Entry 8TZ0 (X-ray diffraction, 2.47 A resolution); this record covers chains C and D of the 5 polymer chains in the assembly.

Chain C (and D):
Protein: E2(BilB)
Organism: Ensifer aridi
Notes: chain D of this document is another copy of the same molecule, construct and numbering; everything in this record applies to it too
Sequence (204 residues; each row starts with the number of its first residue):
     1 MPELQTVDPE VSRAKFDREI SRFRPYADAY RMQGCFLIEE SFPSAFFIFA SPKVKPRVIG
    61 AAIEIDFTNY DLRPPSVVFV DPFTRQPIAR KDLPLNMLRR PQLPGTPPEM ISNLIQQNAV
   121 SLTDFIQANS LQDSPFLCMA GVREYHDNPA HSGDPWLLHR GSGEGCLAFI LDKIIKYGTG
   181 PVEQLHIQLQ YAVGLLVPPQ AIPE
Disordered / not traced: 1, 95-124, 128-129, 180-204 (chain D: 1-2, 93-135, 180-204)
Reported in the primary citation:
  - catalytic residues: C138
  - mutagenesis - C138A: abolished catalytic activity
  - mutagenesis - F36R/I48A/I59K/F83E, F36R/I38A/F46K/I48A/I59K/F83E: abolished binding to E2(BilB) (chain C)
  - mutagenesis - F36R/I48A/I59K/F83E, F36R/I38A/F46K/I48A/I59K/F83E: decreased catalytic activity
  - self-association interface (contacts with another copy of this molecule): I38, F46, I48, I59, F83
  - catalytic residues: H151 (proposed by the authors, not directly observed)

Chain C / chain D interface:
Pairs across the interface (37; chain C residue first):
  R31(C) - F46(D)
  R31(C) - P82(D)
  R31(C) - F83(D)  hydrogen bond (side chain-backbone)
  R31(C) - R85(D)
  M32(C) - F83(D)
  G34(C) - F83(D)
  F36(C) - I38(D)  hydrophobic
  F36(C) - P82(D)
  F36(C) - F83(D)  hydrophobic
  I38(C) - F36(D)  hydrophobic
  I38(C) - I38(D)  hydrophobic
  E39(C) - D28(D)
  F46(C) - R31(D)
  I48(C) - F36(D)  hydrophobic
  A50(C) - F83(D)
  S51(C) - F83(D)
  P52(C) - F83(D)  hydrophobic
  R57(C) - V58(D)
  R57(C) - I59(D)  hydrogen bond (backbone-backbone)
  R57(C) - D81(D)  salt bridge
  R57(C) - F83(D)
  V58(C) - P56(D)  hydrophobic
  V58(C) - R57(D)
  V58(C) - V58(D)  hydrophobic
  I59(C) - A50(D)  hydrophobic
  I59(C) - R57(D)  hydrogen bond (backbone-backbone)
  D81(C) - R57(D)  salt bridge
  P82(C) - R31(D)
  P82(C) - F36(D)
  F83(C) - R31(D)  hydrogen bond (backbone-side chain)
  F83(C) - M32(D)
  F83(C) - F36(D)  hydrophobic
  F83(C) - A50(D)
  F83(C) - S51(D)
  F83(C) - P52(D)  hydrophobic
  F83(C) - R57(D)
  R85(C) - R31(D)
Also at the interface, not in a pair above, chain C (22 interface residues in all): D28, L37, P56, T84
Also at the interface, not in a pair above, chain D (21 interface residues in all): G34, L37, E39, T84

Summary:
22 residues of chain C face 21 of chain D across their interface; the contacts include 4 hydrogen bonds and 2
salt bridges. Polar pairs include R57(C)-D81(D), R31(C)-F83(D) and R57(C)-I59(D). The paper reports catalytic
residues C138(C) and H151(C); F36R/I48A/I59K/F83E and F36R/I38A/F46K/I48A/I59K/F83E of chain C abolish binding
to E2(BilB) (chain C).
Chain C and chain D are both E2(BilB) (Ensifer aridi); the structure, Structure of a bacterial E1-E2-Ubl
complex (form 1), was determined by X-ray diffraction together with 8TYX, 8TYY and 8TYZ from the same study.
